7MFU - chains A and B of the 3 polymer chains in the assembly; structure by X-ray diffraction, 1.70 A resolution.

Chain A:
Protein: Spike protein S1
From: Severe acute respiratory syndrome coronavirus 2
Notes: fragment: Receptor Binding Domain (RBD)
UniProt: P0DTC2 (SPIKE_SARS2); residues 332-528 here = UniProt positions 332-528
Amino-acid sequence (197 residues; each row starts with the number of its first residue):
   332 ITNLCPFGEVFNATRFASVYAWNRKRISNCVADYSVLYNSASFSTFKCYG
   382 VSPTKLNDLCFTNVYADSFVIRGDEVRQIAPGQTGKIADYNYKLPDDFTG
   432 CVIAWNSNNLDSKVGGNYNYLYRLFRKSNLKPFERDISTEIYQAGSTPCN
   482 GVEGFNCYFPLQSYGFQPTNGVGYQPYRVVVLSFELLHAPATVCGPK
Disulfide bonds: Cys-336/Cys-361, Cys-379/Cys-432, Cys-391/Cys-525, Cys-480/Cys-488
Curated features (UniProtKB/Swiss-Prot):
  - region: Arg-403 to Asp-405 (Integrin-binding motif), Asn-448 to Phe-456 (Immunodominant HLA epitope recognized by the CD8+)
  - glycosylation: Asn-343 (N-linked (GlcNAc...) (complex) asparagine)
  - natural variant: Gly-339 (G339D: In strain: Omicron/BA.1, Omicron/BA.2 and 4 more; G339H: In strain: Omicron/BA.2.75, Omicron/XBB.1.5 and 1 more), Arg-346 (R346K: In strain: Mu/B.1.621; R346T: In strain: Omicron/BQ.1.1, Omicron/XBB.1.5 and 1 more), Leu-368 (L368I: In strain: Omicron/XBB.1.5, Omicron/EG.5.1), Ser-371 (S371F: In strain: Omicron/BA.2, Omicron/BA.2.12.1 and 6 more; S371L: In strain: Omicron/BA.1), Ser-373 (S373P: In strain: Omicron/BA.1, Omicron/BA.2 and 7 more), Ser-375 (S375F: In strain: Omicron/BA.1, Omicron/BA.2 and 7 more), Thr-376 (T376A: In strain: Omicron/BA.2, Omicron/BA.2.12.1 and 5 more), Asp-405 (D405N: In strain: Omicron/BA.2, Omicron/BA.2.12.1 and 6 more), Arg-408 (R408S: In strain: Omicron/BA.2, Omicron/BA.2.12.1 and 6 more), Lys-417 (K417N: In strain: Beta/B.1.351, Omicron/BA.1 and 8 more; K417T: In strain: Gamma/P.1), Asn-440 (N440K: In strain: Omicron/BA.1, Omicron/BA.2 and 7 more), Lys-444 (K444T: In strain: Omicron/BQ.1.1), 16 further natural variant entries in UniProt
  - mutagenesis: Asn-343 (N343Q: Reduced viral infectivity), Leu-452 (L452R: Increased resistance to neutralizing antibodies. Decreases HLA binding to NF9 epitope. Increased binding affinity to human ACE2), Tyr-453 (Y453F: Decreased HLA binding to NF9 epitope. Increased binding affinity to human ACE2), Ala-475 (A475V: Increased resistance to neutralizing antibodies), Val-483 (V483A: Increased resistance to neutralizing antibodies), Glu-484 (E484D: Increased replication in human TMEM106B overexpressing cells), Phe-490 (F490L: Increased resistance to neutralizing antibodies and human covalescent sera neutralization), Gln-493 (Q493N: Reduced host ACE2-binding affinity in vitro; Q493Y: Reduced host ACE2-binding affinity in vitro), Asn-501 (N501T: Reduced host ACE2-binding affinity in vitro; N501Y: Increased binding affinity to human ACE2), His-519 (H519P: Increased resistance to human covalescent sera neutralization)
What the authors report for this chain:
  - mutagenesis - K417N: decreased binding to Synthetic Nanobody #14 (Sb14) (chain B)

Chain B:
Protein: Synthetic Nanobody #14 (Sb14)
From: synthetic construct
Notes: antibody fragment or engineered binder
Amino-acid sequence (115 residues; row label = number of the first residue in the row):
     1 QVQLVESGGGLVQAGGSLRLSCAASGFPVQAREMEWYRQAPGKEREWVAA
    51 IKSTGTYTAYAYSVKGRFTISRDNAKNTVYLQMNSLKPEDTAVYYCYVYV
   101 GSSYIGQGTQVTVSA
Disulfide bonds: Cys-22/Cys-96

Interface between chain A and chain B:
Pairs across the interface (48):
  Arg-403(A) / Glu-33(B)  salt bridge
  Arg-403(A) / Glu-35(B)  salt bridge
  Arg-403(A) / Trp-47(B)
  Asp-405(A) / Lys-52(B)  salt bridge
  Asp-405(A) / Gly-55(B)
  Asp-405(A) / Thr-56(B)  hydrogen bond (side chain-backbone)
  Gly-416(A) / Tyr-99(B)
  Lys-417(A) / Glu-35(B)  salt bridge
  Lys-417(A) / Tyr-37(B)
  Lys-417(A) / Tyr-97(B)
  Lys-417(A) / Tyr-99(B)
  Asp-420(A) / Tyr-99(B)  hydrogen bond
  Tyr-421(A) / Tyr-99(B)  hydrophobic
  Tyr-421(A) / Ser-102(B)
  Tyr-421(A) / Ser-103(B)  hydrogen bond (side chain-backbone)
  Val-445(A) / Tyr-62(B)
  Gly-446(A) / Tyr-62(B)
  Tyr-453(A) / Tyr-37(B)  hydrogen bond
  Leu-455(A) / Tyr-37(B)
  Leu-455(A) / Arg-45(B)
  Leu-455(A) / Tyr-97(B)  hydrophobic
  Leu-455(A) / Ser-103(B)  hydrogen bond (backbone-side chain)
  Phe-456(A) / Arg-45(B)
  Phe-456(A) / Ser-103(B)
  Glu-484(A) / Gln-39(B)  hydrogen bond
  Asn-487(A) / Gln-107(B)
  Tyr-489(A) / Arg-45(B)
  Tyr-489(A) / Ile-105(B)
  Phe-490(A) / Arg-45(B)  hydrogen bond (backbone-side chain)
  Leu-492(A) / Arg-45(B)  hydrogen bond (backbone-side chain)
  Gln-493(A) / Tyr-37(B)
  Gln-493(A) / Arg-45(B)  hydrogen bond
  Gln-493(A) / Trp-47(B)
  Ser-494(A) / Glu-44(B)
  Gln-498(A) / Tyr-60(B)  hydrogen bond (side chain-backbone)
  Gln-498(A) / Tyr-62(B)
  Gln-498(A) / Lys-65(B)
  Thr-500(A) / Lys-65(B)
  Asn-501(A) / Ala-59(B)
  Asn-501(A) / Tyr-60(B)  hydrogen bond (side chain-backbone)
  Gly-502(A) / Thr-56(B)
  Val-503(A) / Thr-56(B)
  Gly-504(A) / Thr-56(B)  hydrogen bond (backbone-side chain)
  Tyr-505(A) / Glu-33(B)  hydrogen bond
  Tyr-505(A) / Ala-50(B)
  Tyr-505(A) / Lys-52(B)  hydrogen bond
  Tyr-505(A) / Thr-56(B)
  Tyr-505(A) / Ala-59(B)  hydrophobic
Interface residues without a listed pair, chain A (31 interface residues in all): Gly-447, Tyr-449, Asn-460, Phe-486, Tyr-495, Pro-499
Interface residues without a listed pair, chain B (26 interface residues in all): Glu-46, Thr-54, Thr-58, Ala-61, Gly-101
Interface features reported in the paper:
  - pairs named by the authors: Lys-417(A)/Glu-35(B), Glu-484(A)/Gln-39(B), Asn-501(A)/Tyr-60(B)
  - epitope / paratope residues, chain A: Lys-417(A), Glu-484(A), Asn-501(A)

In short:
The interface between chain A and chain B involves 31 residues on one side and 26 on the other, with 14
hydrogen bonds and 4 salt bridges. Among the polar pairs are Arg-403(A)/Glu-33(B), Arg-403(A)/Glu-35(B) and
Asp-405(A)/Lys-52(B). The authors report contacts between Lys-417(A) and Glu-35(B), Glu-484(A) and Gln-39(B)
and Asn-501(A) and Tyr-60(B). The paper reports that K417N of chain A reduces binding to Synthetic Nanobody
#14 (Sb14) (chain B); epitope/paratope residues Lys-417(A), Glu-484(A) and Asn-501(A).
Chain A is Spike protein S1 (Severe acute respiratory syndrome coronavirus 2) and chain B is Synthetic
Nanobody #14 (Sb14) (synthetic construct); the structure, Crystal structure of synthetic nanobody (Sb14+Sb68)
complexes with SARS-CoV-2 receptor binding domain, was determined by X-ray diffraction (same publication as
7KGK, 7KLW, 7N0G and 7N0H).
